8R7Y - chains A and H of the 4 polymer chains in the assembly; structure by X-ray diffraction, 3.70 A resolution.

Chain A:
Molecule: Deoxyribonucleoside regulator
From: Bacillus subtilis subsp. subtilis str. 168
UniProtKB: P39140 (DEOR_BACSU); residue numbers follow UniProt; this construct covers 2-313
Amino-acid sequence (318 residues; row label = number of the first residue in the row; numbers below 1 keep their minus sign (Gly-4 is residue -4)):
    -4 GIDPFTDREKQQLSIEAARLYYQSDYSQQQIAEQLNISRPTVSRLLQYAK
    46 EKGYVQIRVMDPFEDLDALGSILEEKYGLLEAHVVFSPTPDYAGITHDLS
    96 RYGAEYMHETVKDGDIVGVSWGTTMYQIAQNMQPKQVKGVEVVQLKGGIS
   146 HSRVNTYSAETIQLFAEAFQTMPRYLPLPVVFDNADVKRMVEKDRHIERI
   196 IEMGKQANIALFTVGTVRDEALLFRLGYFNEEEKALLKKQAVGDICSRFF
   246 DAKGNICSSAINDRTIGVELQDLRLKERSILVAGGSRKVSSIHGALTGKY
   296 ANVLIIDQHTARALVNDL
Unresolved in the structure: -4 to 0, 313
Construct notes: expression tag (-4 to 1)
Swiss-Prot annotation at these positions:
  - DNA-binding region: Gln23 to Gln42 (H-T-H motif)
What the authors report for this chain:
  - binding site for OL18 DNA operator, strand 1 (chain H): Arg34, Arg39
  - binding site for OL18 DNA operator, strand 1: Arg39

Chain H:
Molecule: OL18 DNA operator, strand 1
Sequence (18 nucleotides; numbered 1 to 18; the number before each row is that of its first residue):
     1 ATTGAAATTTTGTTCAAT

Interface between chain A and chain H:
Residue-residue contacts - 9 pairs, chain A then chain H:
  Ser33(A) with DG4(H), hydrogen bond to the phosphate
  Arg34(A) with DA6(H), base contact; DA7(H), base contact
  Pro35(A) with DA5(H), base contact; DA6(H), base contact
  Thr36(A) with DT3(H), sugar contact; DG4(H), hydrogen bond to the phosphate
  Arg39(A) with DG4(H), hydrogen bond to the base; DA5(H), base contact
Interface residues without a listed pair, chain A (7 interface residues in all): Lys5, Ile32
Interface residues without a listed pair, chain H (6 interface residues in all): DT2

Summary:
7 residues of chain A face 6 of chain H across their interface; the contacts include 3 hydrogen bonds. Polar
contacts include Arg39(A)-DG4(H), Ser33(A)-DG4(H) and Thr36(A)-DG4(H). The paper reports a binding site for
OL18 DNA operator, strand 1 (chain H) at Arg34(A) and Arg39(A); a binding site for OL18 DNA operator, strand 1
at Arg39(A).
Chain A is Deoxyribonucleoside regulator (Bacillus subtilis subsp. subtilis str. 168) and chain H is OL18 DNA
operator, strand 1; the structure, Deoxyribonucleoside regulator DeoR in complex with the DNA operator, was
determined by X-ray diffraction (same publication as 8R3G).
